PDB entry 6ZY4 | electron microscopy, 4.10 A resolution (low resolution: residue-level contacts below are approximate; hydrogen-bond / salt-bridge calls are withheld) | chains E and H of the 12 polymer chains in the assembly

# Chain E (and H)
Molecule: Uncharacterized protein
Organism: Escherichia coli 2.3916
Notes: chain H of this document is another copy of the same molecule, construct and numbering; everything in this record applies to it too
Reference sequence: I2X585 (I2X585_ECOLX); residue numbers follow UniProt; this construct covers 1-260
Sequence (260 residues; row label = number of the first residue in the row):
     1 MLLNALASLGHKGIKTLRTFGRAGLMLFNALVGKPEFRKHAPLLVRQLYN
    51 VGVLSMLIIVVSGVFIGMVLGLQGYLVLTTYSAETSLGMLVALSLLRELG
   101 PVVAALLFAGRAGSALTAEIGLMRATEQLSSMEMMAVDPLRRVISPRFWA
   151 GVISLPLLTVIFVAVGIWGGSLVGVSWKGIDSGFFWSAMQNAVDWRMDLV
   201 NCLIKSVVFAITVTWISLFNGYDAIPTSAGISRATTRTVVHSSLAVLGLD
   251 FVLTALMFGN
Unresolved in the structure: 260
What the authors report for this chain:
  - mutagenesis - E98R: decreased growth in response to chlorpromazine

# Interface between chain E and chain H
Contacting residue pairs (41):
  I58(E) - V240(H)
  V61(E) - L244(H)
  F65(E) - L247(H)
  F65(E) - G248(H)
  I66(E) - L247(H)
  M68(E) - F251(H)
  V69(E) - T254(H)
  L72(E) - T254(H)
  Q73(E) - R97(H)
  Q73(E) - E98(H)
  L76(E) - R97(H)
  L76(E) - F258(H)
  Y81(E) - M89(H)
  M89(E) - Y81(H)
  R97(E) - Q73(H)
  R97(E) - L76(H)
  E98(E) - Q73(H)
  L106(E) - L106(H)
  L106(E) - L107(H)
  L107(E) - S243(H)
  G110(E) - V239(H)
  R111(E) - V240(H)
  S114(E) - T236(H)
  A115(E) - T236(H)
  S228(E) - L122(H)
  A229(E) - L122(H)
  I231(E) - I231(H)
  T235(E) - T235(H)
  T236(E) - G110(H)
  T236(E) - S114(H)
  V239(E) - G110(H)
  V240(E) - I58(H)
  V240(E) - R111(H)
  S243(E) - L107(H)
  L247(E) - F65(H)
  L247(E) - I66(H)
  G248(E) - F65(H)
  F251(E) - M68(H)
  T254(E) - L72(H)
  F258(E) - Q73(H)
  F258(E) - L76(H)
Other interface residues (no listed pair), chain E (40 interface residues in all): S62, V77, L93, A118, L122, S232, L244, D250
Other interface residues (no listed pair), chain H (39 interface residues in all): V61, S62, V69, V77, L93, A115, A118, S228, S232, A255

# Summary
40 residues of chain E and 39 residues of chain H are in contact. From the paper: E98R of chain E reduces
growth in response to chlorpromazine.
Chain E and chain H are both Uncharacterized protein (Escherichia coli 2.3916); the structure, Cryo-EM
structure of MlaFEDB in complex with ADP, was determined by electron microscopy (same publication as 6ZY2,
6ZY3 and 6ZY9).
